PDB entry 8U0V | electron microscopy, 3.89 A resolution | chains E and D of the 6 polymer chains in the assembly

== Chain E ==
Name: Peroxisomal ATPase PEX1
Organism: Saccharomyces cerevisiae
Notes: EC 3.6.4.-
UniProtKB: P24004 (PEX1_YEAST); numbering as in UniProt (aligned over 1-1043)
Amino-acid sequence (1054 residues; row label = number of the first residue in the row):
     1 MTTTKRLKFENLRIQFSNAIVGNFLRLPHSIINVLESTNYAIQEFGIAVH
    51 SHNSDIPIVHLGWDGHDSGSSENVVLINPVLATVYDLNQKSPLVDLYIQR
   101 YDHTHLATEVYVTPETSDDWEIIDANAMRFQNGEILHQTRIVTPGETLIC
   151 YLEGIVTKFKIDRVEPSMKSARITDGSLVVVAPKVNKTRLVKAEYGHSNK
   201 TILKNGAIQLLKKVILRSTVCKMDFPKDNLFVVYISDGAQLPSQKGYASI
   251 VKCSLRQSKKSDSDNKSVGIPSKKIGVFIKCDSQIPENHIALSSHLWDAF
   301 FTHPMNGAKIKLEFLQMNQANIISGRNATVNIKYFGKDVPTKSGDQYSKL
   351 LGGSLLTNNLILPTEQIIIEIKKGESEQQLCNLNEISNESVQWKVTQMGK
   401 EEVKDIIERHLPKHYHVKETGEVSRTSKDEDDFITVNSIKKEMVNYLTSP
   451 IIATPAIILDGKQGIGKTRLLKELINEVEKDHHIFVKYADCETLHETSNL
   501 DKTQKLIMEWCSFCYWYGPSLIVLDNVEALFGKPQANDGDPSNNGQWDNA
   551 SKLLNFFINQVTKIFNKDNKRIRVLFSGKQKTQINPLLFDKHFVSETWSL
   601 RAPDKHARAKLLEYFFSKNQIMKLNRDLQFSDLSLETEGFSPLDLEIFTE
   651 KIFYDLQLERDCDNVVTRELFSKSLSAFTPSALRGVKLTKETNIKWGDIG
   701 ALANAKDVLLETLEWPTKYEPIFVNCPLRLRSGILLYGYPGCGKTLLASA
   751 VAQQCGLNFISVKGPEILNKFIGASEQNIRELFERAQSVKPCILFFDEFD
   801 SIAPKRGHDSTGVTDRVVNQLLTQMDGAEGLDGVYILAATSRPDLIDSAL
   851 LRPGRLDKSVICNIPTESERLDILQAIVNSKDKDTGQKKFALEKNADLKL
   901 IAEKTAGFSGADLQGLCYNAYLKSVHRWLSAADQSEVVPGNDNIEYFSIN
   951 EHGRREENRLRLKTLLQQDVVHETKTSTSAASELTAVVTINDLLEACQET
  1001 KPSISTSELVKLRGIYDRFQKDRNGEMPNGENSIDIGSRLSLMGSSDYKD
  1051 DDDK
Not modelled in the structure: 1-205, 1027-1054
Sequence notes: expression tag (1044-1054)
Residues lining bound ligands:
  - ATP (adenosine-5'-triphosphate), molecule 1: Asp431, Phe433, Val436, Ile465, Gly466, Lys467, Thr468, Arg469, Leu470, Leu611, Phe615, Pro642, Leu643, Glu646
  - ATP, molecule 2: Asp826, Arg852, Pro853, Arg855
Reported in the primary citation:
  - mutagenesis - K467S: unchanged localization

== Chain D ==
Name: Peroxisomal ATPase PEX6
Organism: Saccharomyces cerevisiae
Notes: EC 3.6.4.-
UniProtKB: P33760 (PEX6_YEAST); residues 1-1030 here = UniProt positions 1-1030
Amino-acid sequence (1044 residues; row label = number of the first residue in the row; numbers below 1 keep their minus sign (Met-13 is residue -13)):
   -13 MGSSHHHHHHSQDPMKASLTFSLSGIYAPCSISRDIYLEYGDKKAECLYG
    37 TIRLPQYGPGCTPGKIVHCVLDDSLPFCSIVVPSKLFGFMPTQPTMDFCY
    87 FEPILDNVVPVLDSVTFLINEQLYSKLMDLPQEMQQIQFLHYKYNINSME
   137 TVVHSRDILTSGLCQILNCSPFPQGLVDFTETQLILVNDTEQKLSALKYA
   187 NEDEEYALPKIGTNSALSIDLESLPCTISRDLLRPAPHINDDNSIYAFTD
   237 AETLLRLDVTSGSFITVSNMGCVRLVKLFVLLLPNGFKKRTIYAPPKIIA
   287 SFPDCSVVTISKSNIGHTDIPIANQVFISRVGGWLQSQKCFQNIILTTLK
   337 KFFSESKRILCQNDLIPIAFDSSMADLNIAEENDESDDEDELGQYYKNDS
   387 LVWFFVTSAELDCFSKDNSHFIIDPNRTKLITTNITNRRPLPLSRSNLQR
   437 YYGFAETFYYDLHIFPYVRQLVNILETSFNCSQRGITLNASVLLHSTTNN
   487 VGKATMVRFASKYLGIHLLEIDCLSLTSNSRQLDSTSKIIGYIRAKCENV
   537 LPYASPAVIFLAHLDSILLDVNANQDPEAIKLQKSINFEMSKLLDDFTFK
   587 FPGTTFVGSVNNIDNVPSSFRSHMRFEILVPVPSEAQRLRIFQWYLSSHE
   637 LNRDVQQKVPVSYMDNISFSSLSSYSAGLTPLDIKSIVETARMTATARFY
   687 QESKKCGWLPQSILITQEDLSKATSKARNEFSVSIGAPQIPNVTWDDIGG
   737 IDFVKGEILDTIDMPLKHPELFTSGMKKRSGILFYGPPGTGKTLMAKAIA
   787 TNFSLNFFSVKGPELLNMYIGESEANVRRVFQKAREAKPCVIFFDEIDSV
   837 APKRGNQGDSGGVMDRIVSQLLAELDGMSTDADGVFVIGATNRPDLLDEA
   887 LLRPGRFDKLLYLGIPDTDTKQLNILEALTRKFVLDNDVKLIELAKLCPF
   937 NYTGADFYALCSDAMLNAMSRIARMVEKKVSQHNELTGENISTRRWFDKI
   987 ATKEDTKVVVKMEDFLKAQEQLTPSVSRAELNHYEAVRANFEGA
Not modelled in the structure: -13 to 0
Sequence notes: initiating methionine (-13); expression tag (-12 to 0)
Residues lining bound ligands:
  - ATP (adenosine-5'-triphosphate), molecule 1: Phe444, Tyr446, Asn485, Asn486, Val487, Gly488, Lys489, Ala490, Thr491, His549, Ile627, Tyr631, Pro667, Leu668
  - ATP, molecule 2: Ile734, Gly735, Pro774, Gly775, Thr776, Gly777, Lys778, Thr779, Leu780, Asn878, Ile911, Leu915, Gly940, Ala941, Tyr944
  - ATP, molecule 3: Asp862, Arg889, Arg892

== How chain E and chain D interact ==
Residue-residue contacts - 141 pairs, chain E then chain D:
  Lys213(E) - Asp373(D)
  Val214(E) - Asp373(D)
  Val214(E) - Asp374(D)
  Val214(E) - Glu377(D)
  Ile215(E) - Asp373(D)
  Ile215(E) - Asp374(D)
  Ile215(E) - Glu377(D)
  Leu216(E) - Tyr381(D)
  Arg217(E) - Tyr381(D)
  Lys252(E) - Ile365(D)
  Ser254(E) - Asp362(D)
  Ser254(E) - Leu363(D)
  Ser254(E) - Asn364(D)  hydrogen bond
  Ser254(E) - Ile365(D)
  Leu255(E) - Leu363(D)  hydrophobic
  Leu255(E) - Asn364(D)
  Gln257(E) - Asp362(D)  hydrogen bond (side chain-backbone)
  Gln257(E) - Asn364(D)  hydrogen bond
  Asp264(E) - Ala366(D)
  Asp264(E) - Glu367(D)
  Asp264(E) - Glu368(D)
  Asn265(E) - Glu368(D)
  Asn288(E) - Glu377(D)  hydrogen bond
  Lys309(E) - Tyr381(D)
  Lys311(E) - Asp373(D)  salt bridge
  Ile451(E) - Gln643(D)
  Ile451(E) - Met679(D)
  Ile452(E) - Met679(D)  hydrophobic
  Ala453(E) - Met679(D)
  Leu500(E) - Ser514(D)
  Gln504(E) - Leu512(D)
  Lys505(E) - Asp362(D)  salt bridge
  Ser512(E) - Ser359(D)
  Ser512(E) - Leu363(D)
  Phe513(E) - Leu363(D)
  Tyr515(E) - Asp357(D)  hydrogen bond
  Tyr515(E) - Ser359(D)
  Tyr515(E) - Met360(D)  hydrophobic
  Tyr515(E) - Tyr381(D)  hydrogen bond (side chain-backbone)
  Tyr515(E) - Tyr382(D)
  Tyr515(E) - Lys383(D)  hydrogen bond (side chain-backbone)
  Trp516(E) - Leu363(D)  hydrophobic
  Trp516(E) - Ile365(D)  hydrophobic
  Asn544(E) - Ser552(D)
  Asn544(E) - Leu555(D)
  Asn544(E) - Asn601(D)
  Gly545(E) - Leu555(D)
  Asn549(E) - Ser514(D)
  Asn549(E) - Ser516(D)  hydrogen bond
  Lys552(E) - Leu510(D)
  Lys552(E) - Ser511(D)  hydrogen bond (side chain-backbone)
  Lys552(E) - Leu512(D)
  Lys552(E) - Ser514(D)
  Asn555(E) - Leu510(D)
  Phe565(E) - Asp640(D)
  Asn566(E) - Arg639(D)
  Asn566(E) - Asp640(D)
  Asn566(E) - Lys671(D)  hydrogen bond
  Lys567(E) - Asp357(D)  salt bridge
  Lys567(E) - Lys383(D)  hydrogen bond (side chain-backbone)
  Lys567(E) - Asp640(D)  hydrogen bond (backbone-side chain)
  Asp568(E) - Asp640(D)  hydrogen bond (backbone-side chain)
  Asp568(E) - Gln642(D)  hydrogen bond
  Asn569(E) - Asp640(D)  hydrogen bond (backbone-side chain)
  Lys570(E) - Asp640(D)  hydrogen bond (side chain-backbone)
  Lys570(E) - Val641(D)
  Lys570(E) - Gln642(D)  hydrogen bond
  Lys570(E) - Gln643(D)  hydrogen bond
  Arg571(E) - Gln380(D)  hydrogen bond (side chain-backbone)
  Arg571(E) - Tyr381(D)  hydrogen bond (side chain-backbone)
  Asp590(E) - Asn486(D)  hydrogen bond (backbone-side chain)
  Asp590(E) - Leu668(D)
  Lys591(E) - Asn486(D)
  Lys591(E) - Leu668(D)
  His592(E) - Leu668(D)
  His592(E) - Asp669(D)  salt bridge
  His592(E) - Ser672(D)
  Ser595(E) - Lys712(D)  hydrogen bond (backbone-side chain)
  Trp715(E) - Ala959(D)  hydrophobic
  Thr717(E) - Arg980(D)
  Lys718(E) - Arg980(D)
  Tyr719(E) - Met955(D)  hydrophobic
  Tyr719(E) - Ala959(D)
  Tyr719(E) - Val962(D)
  Ile722(E) - Met955(D)  hydrophobic
  Ile722(E) - Ile958(D)  hydrophobic
  Ile722(E) - Asp991(D)
  Ile722(E) - Lys993(D)
  Ile722(E) - Val994(D)  hydrophobic
  Phe723(E) - Met955(D)  hydrophobic
  Pro727(E) - Lys918(D)
  Leu728(E) - Phe919(D)  hydrophobic
  Leu728(E) - Cys947(D)  hydrophobic
  Arg729(E) - Tyr944(D)  hydrogen bond (backbone-side chain)
  Arg731(E) - Ser948(D)  hydrogen bond
  Arg731(E) - Asp949(D)  salt bridge
  Ile772(E) - Asn803(D)
  Ile772(E) - Met804(D)  hydrogen bond (backbone-backbone)
  Gly773(E) - Leu802(D)
  Gly773(E) - Asn803(D)
  Glu776(E) - Pro799(D)
  Glu776(E) - Glu800(D)
  Arg780(E) - Glu800(D)
  Lys805(E) - Arg879(D)
  Arg806(E) - Arg879(D)
  Gly807(E) - Gln843(D)
  Ser810(E) - Gly844(D)
  Ser810(E) - Ser846(D)  hydrogen bond (backbone-side chain)
  Thr811(E) - Ser846(D)  hydrogen bond (backbone-side chain)
  Arg816(E) - Pro799(D)
  Asn819(E) - Pro799(D)
  Asn819(E) - Glu832(D)  hydrogen bond
  Asn819(E) - Ser835(D)  hydrogen bond
  Gln820(E) - Pro799(D)
  Thr823(E) - Lys797(D)
  Thr823(E) - Asp831(D)
  Gln824(E) - Lys797(D)
  Asp826(E) - Thr779(D)  hydrogen bond
  Asp826(E) - Asp831(D)
  Gly827(E) - Gln725(D)  hydrogen bond (backbone-side chain)
  Ala828(E) - Gln725(D)
  Ala828(E) - Pro727(D)  hydrophobic
  Ala828(E) - Lys783(D)
  Glu829(E) - Gln725(D)  hydrogen bond
  Glu829(E) - Ile726(D)
  Glu829(E) - Pro727(D)
  Arg852(E) - Pro774(D)
  Arg852(E) - Gly775(D)
  Pro853(E) - Ala941(D)
  Pro853(E) - Ala945(D)  hydrophobic
  Pro853(E) - Ser1011(D)
  Asp857(E) - Ala945(D)
  Asp857(E) - Asp949(D)
  Lys858(E) - Leu952(D)
  Asp1022(E) - Thr1009(D)  hydrogen bond (backbone-side chain)
  Asp1022(E) - Pro1010(D)
  Arg1023(E) - Thr1009(D)
  Gly1025(E) - Gln1007(D)
  Glu1026(E) - Glu1006(D)
  Glu1026(E) - Gln1007(D)  hydrogen bond
  Glu1026(E) - Thr1009(D)  hydrogen bond (backbone-side chain)
Other interface residues (no listed pair), chain E (93 interface residues in all): Val251, Cys253, Arg256, Lys260, Tyr446, Ser542, Asp548, Phe556, Ile564, Glu720, Asn725, Leu730, Phe771, His808, Asp809, Gly854, Arg855
Other interface residues (no listed pair), chain D (102 interface residues in all): Gln328, Asn369, Leu378, Asp385, Cys509, Thr513, Asp551, Gln561, Glu675, Thr676, Arg678, Thr682, Glu716, Pro724, Tyr805, Val849, Asn878, Leu915, Asp942, Glu963, Phe983, Thr992, Ser1013
Interface features reported in the paper:
  - interface residues, chain E: Ile451(E)

== In short ==
93 residues of chain E and 102 residues of chain D are in contact; the contacts include 35 hydrogen bonds and
5 salt bridges. Among the polar pairs are Lys311(E)-Asp373(D), Lys505(E)-Asp362(D) and Lys567(E)-Asp357(D).
The paper reports that K467S of chain E leaves localization unchanged; the interface residue Ile451(E).
Chain E is Peroxisomal ATPase PEX1 and chain D is Peroxisomal ATPase PEX6, both from Saccharomyces cerevisiae;
the structure, S. cerevisiae Pex1/Pex6 with 1 mM ATP, was determined by electron microscopy (same publication
as 8U0X).
